Entry 7FJ3 (electron microscopy, 4.53 A resolution (low resolution: residue-level contacts below are approximate; hydrogen-bond / salt-bridge calls are withheld)); this record covers chains i and k of the 51 polymer chains in the assembly.

[Chain i]
Protein: Triplex capsid protein 1
From: Suid alphaherpesvirus 1
UniProtKB: Q85211 (Q85211_9ALPH); numbering as in UniProt (aligned over 1-368)
Chain sequence (368 residues; row label = number of the first residue in the row):
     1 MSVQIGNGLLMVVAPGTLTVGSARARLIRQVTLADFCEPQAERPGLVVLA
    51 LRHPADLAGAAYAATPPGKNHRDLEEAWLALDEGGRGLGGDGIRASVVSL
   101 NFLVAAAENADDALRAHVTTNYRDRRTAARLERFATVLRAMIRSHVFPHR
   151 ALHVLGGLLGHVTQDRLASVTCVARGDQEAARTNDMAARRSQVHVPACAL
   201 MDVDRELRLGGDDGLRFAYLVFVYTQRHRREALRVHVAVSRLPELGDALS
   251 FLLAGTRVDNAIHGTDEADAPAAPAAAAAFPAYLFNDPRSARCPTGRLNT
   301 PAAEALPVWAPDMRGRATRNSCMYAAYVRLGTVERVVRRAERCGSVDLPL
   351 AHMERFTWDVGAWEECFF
Unresolved in the structure: 1-23, 83-93, 341-347

[Chain k]
Protein: Triplex capsid protein 2
From: Suid alphaherpesvirus 1
UniProtKB: G3G8T3 (G3G8T3_9ALPH); numbering as in UniProt (aligned over 1-296)
Chain sequence (296 residues; each row starts with the number of its first residue):
     1 MEVDIALPTLSPGDLSALQRCEGRVVFLETLRRHATLREVALPCGGDVLA
    51 AMAAYRRRFAAVITRVTPHRMLATPLGVGGRGQSLVLQNTGPFDLTNGDH
   101 VCLVPPLLGDECLRLTSANLELRFPMTLPLAQARELTARVVARAAETLRG
   151 GAPARGADVVFSNGRRYQLPPPHRDNAEAATRSLVLNMIFLLNEGAVILL
   201 SLIPNLLTLGAQDGYANAVIQLGSATRELGQLVRQPPPPLPQDHARRFCV
   251 FEALEAWIASASRLGDTLGTRPVARVCIFDGPPTVPPGEKAAVVEV
Unresolved in the structure: 149-167

[Interface between chain i and chain k]
Residue-residue contacts (69; chain i residue first):
  Y62(i) with R246(k)
  A63(i) with R246(k); R247(k); F248(k)
  T65(i) with R246(k); R247(k)
  P66(i) with R246(k)
  P67(i) with Q242(k); D243(k); R247(k)
  G68(i) with D243(k)
  H71(i) with R246(k)
  D212(i) with T30(k); R32(k)
  G214(i) with T30(k)
  L215(i) with L31(k); V78(k)
  F217(i) with V78(k)
  R241(i) with E29(k)
  L242(i) with R57(k)
  P243(i) with R56(k); R57(k)
  E244(i) with R56(k); R263(k)
  D247(i) with R57(k)
  A268(i) with Q242(k)
  D269(i) with Q242(k)
  F280(i) with L229(k)
  P281(i) with V233(k)
  L284(i) with L232(k)
  F285(i) with A225(k); E228(k); L232(k)
  C293(i) with Q231(k)
  T295(i) with L207(k)
  L298(i) with R234(k)
  L306(i) with Q231(k); R234(k)
  P307(i) with L232(k); V233(k); R234(k)
  V308(i) with R234(k)
  W309(i) with L200(k); L229(k); V233(k); R234(k); Q235(k); P236(k)
  A310(i) with P236(k)
  P311(i) with V197(k); L200(k)
  D312(i) with P239(k)
  M313(i) with L192(k); N193(k); E194(k); V197(k)
  R314(i) with E194(k); P239(k); P241(k)
  G315(i) with E194(k)
  R316(i) with E194(k)
  R319(i) with A256(k); A259(k)
  N320(i) with E252(k)
  T332(i) with V78(k)
  E364(i) with R263(k)
  F367(i) with F190(k)
  F368(i) with L186(k); F190(k)
Also at the interface, not in a pair above, chain i (54 interface residues in all): A61, A64, K69, D213, E267, A270, A291, R292, N299, T318, C322, D359
Also at the interface, not in a pair above, chain k (43 interface residues in all): R81, P204, T208, A211, L240, E255, S260, D266

[Summary]
54 residues of chain i face 43 of chain k across their interface.
Here chain i is Triplex capsid protein 1 and chain k is Triplex capsid protein 2, both from Suid
alphaherpesvirus 1. Entry 7FJ3 (Cryo-EM structure of PRV A-capid) was determined by electron microscopy (same
publication as 7FJ1).
